7JHO - chain A; structure by X-ray diffraction, 1.85 A resolution.

# Chain A
Protein: N-acetyllactosaminide beta-1,3-N-acetylglucosaminyltransferase 2
Organism: Homo sapiens
Notes: EC 2.4.1.149
Reference sequence: Q9NY97 (B3GN2_HUMAN); numbering as in UniProt (aligned over 45-397)
Chain sequence (370 residues; each row starts with the number of its first residue):
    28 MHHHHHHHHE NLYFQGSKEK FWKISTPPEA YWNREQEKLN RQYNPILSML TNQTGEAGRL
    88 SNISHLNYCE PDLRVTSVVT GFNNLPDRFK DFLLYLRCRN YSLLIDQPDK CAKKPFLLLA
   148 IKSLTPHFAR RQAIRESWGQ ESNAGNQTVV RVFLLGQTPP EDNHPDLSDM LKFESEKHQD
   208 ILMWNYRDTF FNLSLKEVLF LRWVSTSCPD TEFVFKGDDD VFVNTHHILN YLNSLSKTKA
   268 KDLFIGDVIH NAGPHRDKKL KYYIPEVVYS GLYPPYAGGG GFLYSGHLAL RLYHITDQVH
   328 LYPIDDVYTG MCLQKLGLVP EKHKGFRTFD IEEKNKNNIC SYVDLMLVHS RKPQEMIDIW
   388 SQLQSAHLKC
Unresolved in the structure: 28-54, 77-88
Sequence notes: initiating methionine (28); expression tag (29-44)
Swiss-Prot annotation at these positions:
  - glycosylation (N-linked (GlcNAc...) asparagine): N79, N89, N127, N173, N219
  - mutagenesis: D245 (D245A: Loss of enzymatic activity, no loss of B3GNT8-binding)
Disulfides: C96-C125, C138-C235, C367-C397
Covalent attachments: N-acetylglucosamine (NAG) linked to N127; glycan linked to N173, N219
Bound ions: Mg2+: D247 (together with UDP)
Ligand contacts: UDP (uridine-5'-diphosphate): K149, S150, L151, H154, R157, D215, T216, F217, L220, K223, D245, D246, D247, K288, Y289, H376
Reported in the primary citation:
  - post-translational modification sites: N127, N173, N219
  - binding site for N-acetylglucosamine: Y122
  - mutagenesis - K149A, D245A, D247A, A279L, A279V, Y289F, D332A, D333N, H376E, H376L, H376Q: abolished catalytic activity
  - mutagenesis - A279G: decreased catalytic activity
  - disease-associated variants - D247H: decreased catalytic activity (citing earlier work)

# In short
Bound to chain A: UDP. Covalently linked N-acetylglucosamine: at N127. From UniProt: one mutagenesis site.
From the paper: a binding site for N-acetylglucosamine at Y122; K149A, D245A and D247A, among others, abolish
catalytic activity; 13 substitutions were tested in all.
Chain A is N-acetyllactosaminide beta-1,3-N-acetylglucosaminyltransferase 2 (Homo sapiens); the structure,
Structure of human beta 1,3-N-acetylglucosaminyltransferase 2 with UDP, was determined by X-ray diffraction
(same publication as 7JHI, 7JHK, 7JHL, 7JHM and 7JHN).
